PDB entry 6CIJ | electron microscopy, 3.90 A resolution | chains A and L of the 11 polymer chains in the assembly

[Chain A]
Protein: V(D)J recombination-activating protein 1
Organism: Mus musculus
Notes: EC 3.1.-.-, 2.3.2.27
UniProtKB: P15919 (RAG1_MOUSE); residues 265-1040 here = UniProt positions 265-1040
Sequence (776 residues; row label = number of the first residue in the row):
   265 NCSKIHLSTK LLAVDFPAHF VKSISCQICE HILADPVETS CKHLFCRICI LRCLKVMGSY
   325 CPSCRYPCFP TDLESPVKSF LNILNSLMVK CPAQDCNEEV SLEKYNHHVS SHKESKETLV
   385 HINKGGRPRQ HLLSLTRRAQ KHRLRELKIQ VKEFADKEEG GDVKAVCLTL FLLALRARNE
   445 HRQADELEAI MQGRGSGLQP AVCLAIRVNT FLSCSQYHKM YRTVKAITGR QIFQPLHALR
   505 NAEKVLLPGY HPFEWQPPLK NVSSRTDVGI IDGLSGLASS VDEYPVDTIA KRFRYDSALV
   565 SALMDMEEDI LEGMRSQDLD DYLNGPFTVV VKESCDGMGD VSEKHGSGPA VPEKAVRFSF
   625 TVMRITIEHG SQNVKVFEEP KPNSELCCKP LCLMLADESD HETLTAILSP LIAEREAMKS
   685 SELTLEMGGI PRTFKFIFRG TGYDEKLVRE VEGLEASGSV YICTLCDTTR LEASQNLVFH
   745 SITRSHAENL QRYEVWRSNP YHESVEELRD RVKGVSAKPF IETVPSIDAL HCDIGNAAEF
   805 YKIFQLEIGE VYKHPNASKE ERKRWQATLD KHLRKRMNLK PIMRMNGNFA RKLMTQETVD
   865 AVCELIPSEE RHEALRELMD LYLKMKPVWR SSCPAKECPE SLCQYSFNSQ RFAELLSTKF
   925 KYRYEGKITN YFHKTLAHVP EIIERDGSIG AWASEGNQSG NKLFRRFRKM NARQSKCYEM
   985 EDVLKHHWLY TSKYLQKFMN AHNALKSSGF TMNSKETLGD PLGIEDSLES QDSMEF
Disordered / not traced: 265-394, 1009-1040
Construct notes: conflict Gln-962 (Glu in P15919)
Metal / ion sites: Ca2+: Asp-600, Gly-601 (shared with 1 residue of chain F); Zn2+: Cys-727, Cys-730, His-937, His-942
Curated features (UniProtKB/Swiss-Prot):
  - zinc finger: Cys-290 to Arg-329 (RING-type), Leu-351 to Lys-380 (RAG1-type)
  - DNA-binding region: Gly-389 to Gln-456 (NBD)
  - binding site (Zn(2+)): Cys-266, His-270, Cys-290, Cys-293, His-295, Cys-305, His-307, Cys-310, Cys-313, Cys-325, Cys-328, Cys-355, Cys-360, His-372, His-376
  - binding site (a divalent metal cation): Asp-600, Asp-708
  - site: Trp-893 (Essential for DNA hairpin formation, participates in base-stacking interactions near the cleavage site)
  - mutagenesis: His-307 (H307A: Displays lower E3 ligase activity and affects the joining step of V(D)J recombination), Cys-325 (C325G: Loss of E3 ligase activity and affects the joining step of V(D)J recombination), Arg-391 (R391A: Defects in converting nicked products to hairpins; R391L: Impairs DNA-binding and hairpin formation while maintaining some nicking activity), Arg-393 (R393A: Impairs DNA-binding and hairpin formation while maintaining some nicking activity), Arg-401 (R401A: Allows robust hairpin activity), Arg-402 (R402A: Defects in converting nicked products to hairpins), Lys-405 (K405A: Reduced hairpin activity), His-406 (H406A: Allows robust hairpin activity), Arg-407 (R407A: Impairs DNA-binding and reduces hairpin formation without affecting nicking activity), Asn-443 (N443A: Impairs DNA-binding; when associated with A-445), His-445 (H445A: Impairs DNA-binding; when associated with A-443), Asp-546 (D546A: Loss of DNA-binding), 21 further mutagenesis entries in UniProt
Reported in the primary citation:
  - catalytic residues: Asp-600, Asp-708 (citing earlier work)

[Chain L]
Molecule: 30-nt DNA strand
Sequence (30 nucleotides; row label = number of the first residue in the row):
    17 CACAGTGATA CAGCCCTTAA CAAAAACCCG

[Chain A / chain L interface]
Contacting residue pairs - 21 pairs, chain A then chain L:
  Arg-440(A) / DC32(L)  sugar contact
  His-445(A) / DC31(L)  sugar contact
  His-445(A) / DC32(L)  sugar contact
  Lys-645(A) / DC19(L)  phosphate contact
  Lys-645(A) / DA20(L)  salt bridge to the phosphate
  Asn-647(A) / DA18(L)  phosphate contact
  Asn-647(A) / DC19(L)  sugar contact
  Ser-648(A) / DC19(L)  sugar contact
  Ser-648(A) / DA20(L)  hydrogen bond to the phosphate
  Glu-649(A) / DA20(L)  sugar contact
  Leu-650(A) / DA20(L)  sugar contact
  Asn-852(A) / DA18(L)  hydrogen bond to the base
  Asn-852(A) / DC19(L)  base contact
  Arg-855(A) / DA18(L)  salt bridge to the phosphate
  Arg-894(A) / DC17(L)  sugar contact
  Arg-894(A) / DA18(L)  salt bridge to the phosphate
  Ser-895(A) / DC17(L)  phosphate contact
  Ser-896(A) / DC17(L)  hydrogen bond to the phosphate
  Glu-901(A) / DC17(L)  phosphate contact
  Glu-959(A) / DA18(L)  base contact
  Ser-963(A) / DA18(L)  base contact
Interface residues without a listed pair, chain A (21 interface residues in all): Ala-441, Asn-473, Pro-646, Pro-891, Cys-897, Tyr-994
Interface residues without a listed pair, chain L (8 interface residues in all): DG21, DT33

[Overview]
21 residues of chain A face 8 of chain L across their interface; the contacts include 3 hydrogen bonds and 3
salt bridges. Among the polar pairs are Asn-852(A)/DA18(L), Ser-648(A)/DA20(L) and Ser-896(A)/DC17(L). The
paper reports catalytic residues Asp-600(A) and Asp-708(A).
Chain A is V(D)J recombination-activating protein 1 (Mus musculus) and chain L is a 30-nt DNA strand; the
structure, Cryo-EM structure of mouse RAG1/2 HFC complex containing partial HMGB1 linker(3.9 A), was
determined by electron microscopy, deposited together with 5ZDZ, 5ZE0, 5ZE1, 5ZE2, 6CG0, 6CIK, 6CIL and 6CIM.
